PDB entry 2DXC | X-ray diffraction, 1.90 A resolution | chains D and F of the 12 polymer chains in the assembly

[Chain D]
Molecule: Thiocyanate hydrolase subunit alpha
From: Thiobacillus thioparus
Notes: EC 3.5.5.8
UniProt: O66187 (SCNA_THITI); residues 1-126 here correspond to UniProt positions 0-125 (UniProt number = residue number - 1)
Sequence (126 residues; row label = number of the first residue in the row):
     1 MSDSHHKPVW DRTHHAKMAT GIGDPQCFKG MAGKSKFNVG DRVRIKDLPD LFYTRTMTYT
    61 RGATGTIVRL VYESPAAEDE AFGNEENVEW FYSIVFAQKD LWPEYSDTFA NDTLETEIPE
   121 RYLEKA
Unresolved in the structure: 1-7

[Chain F]
Molecule: Thiocyanate hydrolase subunit gamma
From: Thiobacillus thioparus
Notes: EC 3.5.5.8
UniProt: O66188 (SCNC_THITI); residues 1-243 here correspond to UniProt positions 0-242 (UniProt number = residue number - 1)
Sequence (243 residues; row label = number of the first residue in the row):
     1 MSADHDHDHD HDHDHKPAPM VEEVSDFEIL EMAVRELAIE KGLFSAEDHR VWKDYVHTLG
    61 PLPAARLVAK AWLDPEYKKL CIEDGVEASK AVGVNWVTSP PTQFGTPSDY CNLRVLADSP
   121 TLKHVVVCTL CSCYPRPILG QSPEWYRSPN YRRRLVRWPR QVLAEFGLQL PSEVQIRVAD
   181 SNQKTRYIVM PVRPEGTDGW TEDQLAEIVT RDCLIGVAVP KPGITVNAKR PVLKANRPVH
   241 HDH
Unresolved in the structure: 1-23, 240-243
Modified residues: Cys131 (3-sulfinoalanine; CSD); Cys133 (s-hydroxycysteine; CSO)
Bound ions: Co3+: Cys128, Cys131, Ser132, Cys133

[Interface between chain D and chain F]
Contacting residue pairs (75):
  Arg12(D) with Gly42(F), hydrogen bond (side chain-backbone); Leu43(F)
  His15(D) with Phe104(F)
  Ala19(D) with Phe104(F)
  Thr20(D) with Gln103(F); Phe104(F)
  Gly21(D) with Gln103(F), hydrogen bond (backbone-backbone)
  Ile22(D) with Val97(F)
  Gly23(D) with Phe104(F); Cys111(F)
  Asp24(D) with Phe104(F); Tyr110(F); Cys111(F), hydrogen bond (backbone-backbone); Lys184(F), salt bridge
  Pro25(D) with Lys184(F)
  Gln26(D) with Cys111(F), hydrogen bond (side chain-backbone)
  Phe28(D) with Lys184(F)
  Arg55(D) with Leu130(F); Cys131(F); Asn182(F), hydrogen bond (side chain-backbone); Gln183(F), hydrogen bond (backbone-side chain)
  Met57(D) with Thr129(F); Asp180(F); Asn182(F), hydrogen bond
  Tyr59(D) with Val156(F); Asp180(F), hydrogen bond
  Arg69(D) with Ile82(F); Glu83(F), salt bridge; Arg114(F)
  Val71(D) with Asn112(F)
  Tyr72(D) with Asn112(F); Gln183(F); Lys184(F), hydrogen bond (side chain-backbone); Thr185(F)
  Ser74(D) with Lys184(F), hydrogen bond
  Glu80(D) with Lys184(F), salt bridge
  Phe91(D) with Gln183(F)
  Ser93(D) with Arg114(F)
  Val95(D) with Arg177(F)
  Gln98(D) with Val156(F), hydrogen bond (side chain-backbone); Pro159(F)
  Trp102(D) with Val156(F), hydrogen bond (side chain-backbone); Arg157(F)
  Glu104(D) with Arg157(F), salt bridge; Trp158(F)
  Tyr105(D) with Arg157(F); Pro159(F)
  Thr108(D) with Ser172(F)
  Phe109(D) with Arg160(F); Ser172(F)
  Asn111(D) with Glu173(F), hydrogen bond (side chain-backbone); Gln175(F)
  Asp112(D) with Arg160(F), salt bridge; Val174(F); Gln175(F); Ile176(F), hydrogen bond (side chain-backbone)
  Thr113(D) with Gln175(F), hydrogen bond; Ile176(F), hydrogen bond (backbone-backbone); Arg177(F), hydrogen bond; Val178(F), hydrogen bond (backbone-backbone)
  Leu114(D) with Val156(F), hydrophobic; Val178(F)
  Glu115(D) with Arg114(F), salt bridge; Arg177(F), salt bridge; Val178(F), hydrogen bond (backbone-backbone); Ala179(F); Asp180(F), hydrogen bond (backbone-backbone)
  Thr116(D) with Asp180(F), hydrogen bond (side chain-backbone); Asn182(F), hydrogen bond
  Glu117(D) with Asn182(F), hydrogen bond (backbone-side chain); Gln183(F), hydrogen bond (backbone-side chain); Lys184(F); Thr185(F), hydrogen bond
  Ile118(D) with Asn182(F)
  Pro119(D) with Gln183(F)
Interface residues without a listed pair, chain D (41 interface residues in all): Ala16, Pro75, Ala77, Pro103
Interface residues without a listed pair, chain F (35 interface residues in all): Thr102, Cys133, Tyr187

[Summary]
The interface between chain D and chain F involves 41 residues on one side and 35 on the other, with 25
hydrogen bonds and 7 salt bridges. Polar contacts include Asp24(D)-Lys184(F), Arg69(D)-Glu83(F) and
Glu80(D)-Lys184(F). Cys128(F), Cys131(F), Ser132(F) and Cys133(F) form the Co3+ site.
Chain D is Thiocyanate hydrolase subunit alpha and chain F is Thiocyanate hydrolase subunit gamma, both from
Thiobacillus thioparus; the structure, Recombinant thiocyanate hydrolase, fully-matured form, was determined
by X-ray diffraction, deposited together with 2ZZD and 2DXB.
